PDB entry 5UOW | electron microscopy, 4.50 A resolution (low resolution: residue-level contacts below are approximate; hydrogen-bond / salt-bridge calls are withheld) | chains D and G of the 6 polymer chains in the assembly

Chain D:
Molecule: Ionotropic glutamate receptor subunit NR2B
From: Xenopus laevis
Reference sequence: A7XY94 (A7XY94_XENLA); aligned to UniProt positions 1-836 over residues 1-836 (the alignment contains insertions or deletions, so no single offset holds)
Amino-acid sequence (837 residues; row label = number of the first residue in the row):
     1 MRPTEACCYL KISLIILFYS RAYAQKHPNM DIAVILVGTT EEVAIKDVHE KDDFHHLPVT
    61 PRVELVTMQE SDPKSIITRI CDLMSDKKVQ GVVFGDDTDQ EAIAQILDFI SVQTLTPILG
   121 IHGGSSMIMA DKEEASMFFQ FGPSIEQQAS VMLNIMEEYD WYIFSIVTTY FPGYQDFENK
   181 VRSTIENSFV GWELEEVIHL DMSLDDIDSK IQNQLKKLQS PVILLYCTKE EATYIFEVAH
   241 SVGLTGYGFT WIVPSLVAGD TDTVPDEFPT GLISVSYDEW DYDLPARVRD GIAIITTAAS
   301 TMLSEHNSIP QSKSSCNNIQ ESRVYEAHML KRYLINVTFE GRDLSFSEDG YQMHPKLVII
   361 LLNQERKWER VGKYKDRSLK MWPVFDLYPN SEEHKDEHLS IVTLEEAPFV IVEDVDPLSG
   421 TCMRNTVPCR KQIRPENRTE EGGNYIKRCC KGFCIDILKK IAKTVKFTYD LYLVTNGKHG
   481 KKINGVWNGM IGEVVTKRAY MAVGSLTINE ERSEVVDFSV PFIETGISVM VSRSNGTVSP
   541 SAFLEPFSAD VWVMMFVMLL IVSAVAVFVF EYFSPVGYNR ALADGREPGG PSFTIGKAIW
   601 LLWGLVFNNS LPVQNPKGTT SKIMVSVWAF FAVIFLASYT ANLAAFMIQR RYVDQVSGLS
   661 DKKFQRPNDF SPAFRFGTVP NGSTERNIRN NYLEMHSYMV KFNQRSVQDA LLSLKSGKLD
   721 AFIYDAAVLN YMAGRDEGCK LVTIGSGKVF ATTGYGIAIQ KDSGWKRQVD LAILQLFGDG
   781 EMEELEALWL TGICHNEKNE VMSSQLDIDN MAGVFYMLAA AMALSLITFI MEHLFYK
Unresolved in the structure: 1-26, 577-592
Sequence notes: conflict Ser20 (Met in A7XY94), Arg21 (Gly in A7XY94), Ala22 (Cys in A7XY94), Glu64 (Ala in A7XY94), Gln69 (Asn in A7XY94), Asp343 (Asn in A7XY94), Val486 (Thr490 in A7XY94), Ala581 (Cys585 in A7XY94), Leu611 (Val615 in A7XY94), Arg650 (Glu654 in A7XY94), Arg651 (Glu655 in A7XY94), Tyr836 (Phe840 in A7XY94); expression tag (837)
Swiss-Prot annotation at these positions:
  - binding site (Zn(2+)): His122, Glu279
  - glycosylation: Asn336 (N-linked (GlcNAc...) asparagine)
Cystine bridges: Cys81-Cys316, Cys422-Cys449, Cys429-Cys450, Cys739-Cys794
Covalently attached groups: N-acetylglucosamine (NAG) linked to Asn336, Asn681
Small-molecule neighbours: glycine (BMK; (5S,10R)-5-methyl-10,11-dihydro-5H-5,10-epiminodibenzo[a,d][7]annulene): Leu636, Ala637, Thr640

Chain G:
Molecule: GluN2B-specific Fab, termed 11D1
From: Mus musculus
Notes: antibody fragment or engineered binder
Amino-acid sequence (216 residues; numbered 1 to 216; the number before each row is that of its first residue; X marks 216 residues of unknown identity (built as UNK)):
     1 XXXXXXXXXX XXXXXXXXXX XXXXXXXXXX XXXXXXXXXX XXXXXXXXXX XXXXXXXXXX
    61 XXXXXXXXXX XXXXXXXXXX XXXXXXXXXX XXXXXXXXXX XXXXXXXXXX XXXXXXXXXX
   121 XXXXXXXXXX XXXXXXXXXX XXXXXXXXXX XXXXXXXXXX XXXXXXXXXX XXXXXXXXXX
   181 XXXXXXXXXX XXXXXXXXXX XXXXXXXXXX XXXXXX
Unresolved in the structure: 216

Interface between chain D and chain G:
Chain D side of the interface, 4 residues: His27, Pro28, His306, Asn307

In short:
No residue of chain D is in contact with chain G. Chain D binds glycine. N-acetylglucosamine is covalently
linked to Asn336(D) and Asn681(D). UniProt lists Zn2+-binding residues His122(D) and Glu279(D) on chain D.
Chain D is Ionotropic glutamate receptor subunit NR2B (Xenopus laevis) and chain G is GluN2B-specific Fab,
termed 11D1 (Mus musculus); the structure, Triheteromeric NMDA receptor GluN1/GluN2A/GluN2B in complex with
glycine, glutamate, MK-801 and a GluN2B-specific Fab, at pH ..., was determined by electron microscopy.
